PDB entry 6DFG | electron microscopy, 4.42 A resolution (low resolution: residue-level contacts below are approximate; hydrogen-bond / salt-bridge calls are withheld) | chains B and F of the 12 polymer chains in the assembly

# Chain B (and F)
Molecule: Envelope glycoprotein gp160
Source organism: Human immunodeficiency virus 1
Notes: chain F of this document is another copy of the same molecule, construct and numbering; everything in this record applies to it too
UniProt: Q2N0S8 (Q2N0S8_9HIV1); residues 512-664 here correspond to UniProt positions 511-663 (UniProt number = residue number - 1)
Chain sequence (162 residues; numbered 512 to 673; the number before each row is that of its first residue):
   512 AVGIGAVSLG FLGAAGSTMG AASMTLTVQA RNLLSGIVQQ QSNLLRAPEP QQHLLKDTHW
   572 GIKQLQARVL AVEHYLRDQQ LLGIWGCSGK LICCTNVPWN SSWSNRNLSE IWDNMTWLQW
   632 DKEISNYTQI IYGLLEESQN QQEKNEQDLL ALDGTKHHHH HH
Disordered / not traced: 512-521, 547-571, 662-673
Sequence notes: conflict S519 (Phe518 in Q2N0S8), P559 (Ile558 in Q2N0S8), P561 (Ala560 in Q2N0S8), D568 (Leu567 in Q2N0S8), H570 (Val569 in Q2N0S8), H585 (Arg584 in Q2N0S8), C605 (Thr604 in Q2N0S8); expression tag (665-673)
Cystine bridges: C598-C604

# Interface between chain B and chain F
Residue-residue contacts - 17 pairs, chain B then chain F:
  L576(B) - L576(F)
  V580(B) - R579(F)
  L581(B) - R579(F)
  E584(B) - L545(F)
  L587(B) - L545(F)
  L587(B) - Y586(F)
  Q590(B) - Y586(F)
  Q591(B) - A541(F)
  Q591(B) - L544(F)
  Q591(B) - Y586(F)
  G594(B) - K601(F)
  I595(B) - T538(F)
  I595(B) - K601(F)
  E647(B) - T538(F)
  Q652(B) - M535(F)
  K655(B) - K601(F)
  N656(B) - M535(F)
Also at the interface, not in a pair above, chain B (15 interface residues in all): I573, Q640
Also at the interface, not in a pair above, chain F (14 interface residues in all): T536, R542, I573, L602, I603

# In short
15 residues of chain B and 14 residues of chain F are in contact.
Both chains are Envelope glycoprotein gp160 (Human immunodeficiency virus 1). Entry 6DFG (BG505 MD39 SOSIP
trimer in complex with mature BG18 fragment antigen binding) was determined by electron microscopy.
